PDB entry 1TU0 | X-ray diffraction, 2.55 A resolution | chains B and D of the 4 polymer chains in the assembly

# Chain B (and D)
Molecule: Aspartate carbamoyltransferase regulatory chain
From: Escherichia coli
Notes: chain D of this document is another copy of the same molecule, construct and numbering; everything in this record applies to it too
UniProtKB: P0A7F3 (PYRI_ECOLI); residues 2-153 here correspond to UniProt positions 1-152 (UniProt number = residue number - 1)
Chain sequence (153 residues; numbered 1 to 153; the number before each row is that of its first residue):
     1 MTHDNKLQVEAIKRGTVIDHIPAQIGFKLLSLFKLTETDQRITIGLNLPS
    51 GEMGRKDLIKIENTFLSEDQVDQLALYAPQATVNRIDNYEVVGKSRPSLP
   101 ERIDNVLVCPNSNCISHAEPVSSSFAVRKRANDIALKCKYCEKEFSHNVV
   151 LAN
Construct notes: initiating methionine (1)
Metal / ion sites: Zn2+: Cys-109, Cys-114, Cys-138, Cys-141

# Chain B / chain D interface
Contacting residue pairs (47; chain B residue first):
  Leu-7(B) with Glu-10(D)
  Gln-8(B) with Gln-8(D); Val-9(D)
  Val-9(B) with Gln-8(D); Glu-10(D)
  Glu-10(B) with Gln-8(D)
  Ala-11(B) with Leu-7(D)
  Gln-24(B) with Thr-36(D); Thr-38(D), hydrogen bond (side chain-backbone); Asp-39(D)
  Phe-27(B) with Phe-27(D), hydrophobic; Leu-30(D), hydrophobic; Ser-31(D); Thr-36(D)
  Leu-30(B) with Phe-27(D), hydrophobic
  Ser-31(B) with Phe-27(D)
  Thr-36(B) with Gln-24(D), hydrogen bond (backbone-side chain); Phe-27(D)
  Thr-38(B) with Gln-24(D), hydrogen bond (backbone-side chain); Asn-47(D), hydrogen bond (backbone-side chain)
  Asp-39(B) with Asn-47(D); Arg-55(D), hydrogen bond (backbone-side chain)
  Gln-40(B) with Leu-46(D); Asn-47(D)
  Arg-41(B) with Leu-7(D); Leu-46(D); Asn-47(D); Leu-48(D)
  Ile-42(B) with Gly-45(D); Leu-46(D), hydrogen bond (backbone-backbone)
  Thr-43(B) with Ile-44(D)
  Ile-44(B) with Ile-42(D); Thr-43(D); Ile-44(D), hydrogen bond (backbone-backbone); Leu-46(D), hydrophobic
  Gly-45(B) with Ile-42(D)
  Leu-46(B) with Arg-41(D); Ile-42(D), hydrogen bond (backbone-backbone); Ile-44(D), hydrophobic
  Asn-47(B) with Thr-38(D), hydrogen bond (side chain-backbone); Asp-39(D), hydrogen bond (side chain-backbone); Gln-40(D), hydrogen bond (side chain-backbone); Arg-41(D); Ile-42(D)
  Leu-48(B) with Arg-41(D)
  Pro-49(B) with Arg-41(D)
  Arg-55(B) with Asp-39(D), hydrogen bond (side chain-backbone)
Also at the interface, not in a pair above, chain B (27 interface residues in all): Asn-5, Ile-12, Glu-37, Tyr-89
Also at the interface, not in a pair above, chain D (23 interface residues in all): Lys-6, Glu-37

# Overview
27 residues of chain B face 23 of chain D across their interface, with 12 hydrogen bonds. Among the polar
pairs are Gln-24(B)/Thr-38(D), Thr-36(B)/Gln-24(D) and Thr-38(B)/Asn-47(D). The Zn2+ site is built by
Cys-109(B), Cys-114(B), Cys-138(B) and Cys-141(B).
Both chains are Aspartate carbamoyltransferase regulatory chain (Escherichia coli). Entry 1TU0 (Aspartate
Transcarbamoylase Catalytic Chain Mutant E50A Complex with Phosphonoacetamide) was determined by X-ray
diffraction, deposited together with 1TTH.
